PDB entry 8ESZ | electron microscopy, 3.40 A resolution | chains V2 and V1 of the 43 polymer chains in the assembly

[Chain V2]
Molecule: NADH dehydrogenase (Ubiquinone) 24 kDa subunit, isoform A
From: Drosophila melanogaster
UniProtKB: Q9VX36 (Q9VX36_DROME); residue numbers follow UniProt; this construct covers 1-242
Sequence (242 residues; numbered 1 to 242; the number before each row is that of its first residue):
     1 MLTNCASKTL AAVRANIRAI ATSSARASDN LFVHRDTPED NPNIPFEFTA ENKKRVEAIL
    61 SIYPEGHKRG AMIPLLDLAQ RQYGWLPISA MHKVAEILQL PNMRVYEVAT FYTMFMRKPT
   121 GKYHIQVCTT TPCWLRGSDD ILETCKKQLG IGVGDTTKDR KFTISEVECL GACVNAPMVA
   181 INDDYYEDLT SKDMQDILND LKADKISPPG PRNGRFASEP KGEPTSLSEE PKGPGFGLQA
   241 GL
Not modelled in the structure: 1-28
Ion coordination: 2Fe-2S cluster Fe: C128, C133, C169, C173
Residues lining bound ligands: 2Fe-2S cluster (FES): C128, T130, P132, C133, C169, L170, G171, A172, C173

[Chain V1]
Molecule: NADH dehydrogenase [ubiquinone] flavoprotein 1, mitochondrial
From: Drosophila melanogaster
Notes: EC 7.1.1.2
UniProtKB: Q9VMI3 (Q9VMI3_DROME); numbering as in UniProt (aligned over 1-474)
Sequence (474 residues; row label = number of the first residue in the row):
     1 MAAIVRFNLL TKPQIVATLP ASLHVQRFQS TQAPPPGTPP PQTKTKFGPL ADEDRIFTNL
    61 YGRHDWRLKG ALKRGDWYKT KEIVLKGADW IVNEIKTSGL RGRGGAGFPS GMKWSFMNKP
   121 GDGRPKYLVV NADEGEPGTC KDREIMRHDP HKLVEGCLIA GRAMGAQAAY IYIRGEFYNE
   181 ASNMQLAIAE AYQAGLIGKN ACGTGYDFDV FMHRGAGAYI CGEETALIES LEGKQGKPRL
   241 KPPFPADVGV FGCPTTVTNV ETVAVAPTIC RRGGVWFASF GRTRNSGTKL FNISGHVNRP
   301 CTVEEEMSIP LKELIERHCG GVTGGWDNLL GVIPGGSSTP IIPKNVCDDV IMDFDGLIAA
   361 QTSLGTAAII VMDKSTDVIK AIARLISFYK HESCGQCTPC REGIGWMNKI MTRFVKGDAQ
   421 PAEIDMLWEI SKQIEGHTIC ALGDGAAWPV QGLIRHFRPE IEKRMQLHAK RVSN
Not modelled in the structure: 1-36
Ion coordination: 4Fe-4S cluster Fe: C394, C397, C400, C440
Residues lining bound ligands:
  - FMN (flavin mononucleotide): G102, R103, G104, A106, F108, S110, K113, N131, D133, E134, G135, Y219, I220, G222, E223, E224, V257, T258, N259, T262, C440, A441, L442
  - 4Fe-4S cluster (SF4): I220, P238, S393, C394, G395, Q396, C397, C400, R401, T438, I439, C440, L442, G443

[How chain V2 and chain V1 interact]
Pairs across the interface (143; chain V2 residue first):
  I62(V2) with Y170(V1); F211(V1), hydrophobic
  Y63(V2) with H213(V1), hydrogen bond; L231(V1); F251(V1), hydrophobic
  P64(V2) with Y170(V1); F251(V1)
  H67(V2) with F251(V1)
  R69(V2) with E232(V1); G233(V1)
  G70(V2) with H213(V1); L231(V1); E232(V1), hydrogen bond (backbone-backbone); G233(V1)
  M72(V2) with G233(V1)
  I73(V2) with H213(V1); R214(V1); G215(V1); A216(V1); S230(V1)
  P74(V2) with H213(V1); R214(V1)
  R81(V2) with Y178(V1); R214(V1)
  E107(V2) with Q235(V1)
  V108(V2) with G233(V1); K234(V1)
  F111(V2) with Q235(V1); G236(V1); C394(V1)
  Y112(V2) with A216(V1), hydrophobic; A218(V1), hydrophobic; C221(V1), hydrogen bond; S230(V1), hydrogen bond; K234(V1); Q235(V1); G236(V1)
  T113(V2) with G217(V1)
  M114(V2) with A216(V1), hydrophobic; G217(V1)
  T129(V2) with R384(V1)
  T130(V2) with P137(V1); R384(V1); L385(V1)
  T131(V2) with A381(V1); R384(V1); L385(V1)
  P132(V2) with P137(V1), hydrophobic; G138(V1); I370(V1), hydrophobic
  W134(V2) with D377(V1); K380(V1)
  L135(V2) with G295(V1); H296(V1); V371(V1); M372(V1), hydrophobic; T376(V1)
  R136(V2) with G295(V1), hydrogen bond (side chain-backbone); V297(V1); P300(V1)
  E166(V2) with R384(V1), salt bridge
  E168(V2) with R384(V1), salt bridge; S387(V1); F388(V1)
  C169(V2) with P137(V1), hydrophobic; R174(V1), hydrogen bond (backbone-side chain)
  L170(V2) with F177(V1)
  G171(V2) with T139(V1); C140(V1); F177(V1)
  A172(V2) with C140(V1), hydrophobic; R143(V1)
  C173(V2) with G138(V1), hydrogen bond (side chain-backbone); C140(V1); S294(V1)
  V174(V2) with C140(V1), hydrophobic; N292(V1); I293(V1); S294(V1); P300(V1)
  D183(V2) with Y178(V1); N179(V1), hydrogen bond (backbone-side chain)
  Y185(V2) with R143(V1); E176(V1), hydrogen bond (side chain-backbone); F177(V1)
  E187(V2) with R143(V1), salt bridge
  R215(V2) with P300(V1)
  A217(V2) with Y61(V1); E144(V1); R147(V1)
  S218(V2) with Y61(V1); E144(V1), hydrogen bond; T302(V1)
  E219(V2) with Y61(V1); R63(V1), salt bridge; C301(V1)
  P220(V2) with Y61(V1); R299(V1); C301(V1)
  K221(V2) with R299(V1), hydrogen bond (backbone-side chain)
  E223(V2) with R299(V1), hydrogen bond (backbone-side chain)
  P224(V2) with R63(V1)
  T225(V2) with R317(V1); H318(V1), hydrogen bond
  S226(V2) with R55(V1); Y61(V1), hydrogen bond; R63(V1); V303(V1)
  L227(V2) with D52(V1); R55(V1); F57(V1); T58(V1); L60(V1), hydrophobic; R63(V1), hydrogen bond (backbone-side chain)
  S228(V2) with D52(V1), hydrogen bond (backbone-side chain)
  E229(V2) with D52(V1), hydrogen bond (backbone-side chain)
  E230(V2) with H64(V1)
  P231(V2) with T58(V1); H64(V1)
  G233(V2) with K73(V1); R74(V1); G75(V1)
  P234(V2) with L72(V1); K73(V1); G75(V1); Y78(V1), hydrophobic
  G235(V2) with Y78(V1)
  F236(V2) with E53(V1)
  G237(V2) with R271(V1); R272(V1)
  L238(V2) with K79(V1); R271(V1)
  Q239(V2) with W90(V1); E94(V1), hydrogen bond; C270(V1); R271(V1), hydrogen bond (backbone-backbone); G273(V1)
  G241(V2) with K86(V1), hydrogen bond (backbone-side chain)
  L242(V2) with K79(V1); E82(V1); I83(V1), hydrophobic; K86(V1); W90(V1), hydrophobic
Also at the interface, not in a pair above, chain V2 (62 interface residues in all): F115, Q126, D184, K232
Also at the interface, not in a pair above, chain V1 (88 interface residues in all): Y127, E134, G135, H148, Y172, G175, I220, K237, H391, E392

[Summary]
The interface between chain V2 and chain V1 involves 62 residues on one side and 88 on the other, with 20
hydrogen bonds and 4 salt bridges. Polar pairs include E166(V2)-R384(V1), E168(V2)-R384(V1) and
E187(V2)-R143(V1). Chain V2 binds 2Fe-2S cluster.
Here chain V2 is NADH dehydrogenase (Ubiquinone) 24 kDa subunit, isoform A and chain V1 is NADH dehydrogenase
[ubiquinone] flavoprotein 1, mitochondrial, both from Drosophila melanogaster. Entry 8ESZ (Structure of
mitochondrial complex I from Drosophila melanogaster, Helix-locked state) was determined by electron
microscopy (same publication as 8ESW).
